8WFD - chains F and G of the 10 polymer chains in the assembly; structure by electron microscopy, 2.67 A resolution.

== Chain F ==
Molecule: TdpA
From: Thermus antranikianii DSM 12462
Chain sequence (586 residues; row label = number of the first residue in the row):
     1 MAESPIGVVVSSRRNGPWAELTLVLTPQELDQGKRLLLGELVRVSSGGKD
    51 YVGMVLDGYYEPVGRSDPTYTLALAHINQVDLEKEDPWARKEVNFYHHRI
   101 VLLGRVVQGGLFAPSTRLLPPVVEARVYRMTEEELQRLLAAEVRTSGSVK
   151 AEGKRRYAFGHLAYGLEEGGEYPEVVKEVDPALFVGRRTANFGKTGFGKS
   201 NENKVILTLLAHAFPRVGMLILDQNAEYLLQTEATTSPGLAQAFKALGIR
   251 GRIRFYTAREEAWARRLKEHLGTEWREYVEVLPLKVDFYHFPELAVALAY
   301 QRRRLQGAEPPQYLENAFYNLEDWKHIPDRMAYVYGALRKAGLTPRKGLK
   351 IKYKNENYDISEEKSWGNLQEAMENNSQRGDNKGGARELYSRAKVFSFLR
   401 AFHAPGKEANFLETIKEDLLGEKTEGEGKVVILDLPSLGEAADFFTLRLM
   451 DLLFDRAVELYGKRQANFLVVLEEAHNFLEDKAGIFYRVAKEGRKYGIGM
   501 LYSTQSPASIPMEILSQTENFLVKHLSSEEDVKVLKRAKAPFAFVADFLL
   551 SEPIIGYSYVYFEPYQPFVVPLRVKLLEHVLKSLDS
Unresolved in the structure: 1-2, 142-156, 374-382
Residues lining bound ligands: AMP-PNP (ANP; phosphoaminophosphonic acid-adenylate ester): K194, T195, G196, F197, G198, K199, S200, N201, T235, T236, Q505, I555, G556, R573, V574, K575, L576

== Chain G ==
Molecule: TdpB
From: Thermus antranikianii DSM 12462
Chain sequence (375 residues; row label = number of the first residue in the row):
     1 MPYAGEGSNPLGLKDFLDDLRLDHYQDLLRELDELYQKLKQERQVPLHGD
    51 GEAYPLLTLTVDGGEGRAFEELPLLSFGLVRVAAVGVKGFRLPSIAHLLP
   101 GYEVLRDPKGYLEGLLERSEESPAADALKTFFRATGISLEDLGEYYTKDL
   151 RAFMGIFRDVLEWAYLVWGVEKVLQESYKDYLFIKDGRLAQLGVRESFRS
   201 KLQNYFARKHLLLAGVTKRSRLLAEGLTSLVMARLFAEARGTFVLQVPQE
   251 LMEKAYRYERQWNADLEGAFVMGRRYVARLLEDTFRPQEGVAIFDLPPYL
   301 GEEDAVKVARSLRAHRSVLYGGSVGTVVEAHGRASVARSIPRRMEEEILA
   351 RFRKAFGEDLAKKLTEWLRLADRED
Unresolved in the structure: 1-10, 221-224, 373-375

== How chain F and chain G interact ==
Contacting residue pairs (6; chain F residue first):
  Y70(F) - R342(G)
  Y70(F) - E346(G)
  L74(F) - E346(G)
  E85(F) - K362(G)
  E85(F) - R369(G)  hydrogen bond (backbone-side chain)
  D86(F) - R369(G)  salt bridge
Other interface residues (no listed pair), chain F (5 interface residues in all): W88
Other interface residues (no listed pair), chain G (5 interface residues in all): L370

== Summary ==
Chain F and chain G each contribute 5 residues to their interface; the contacts include 1 hydrogen bond and 1
salt bridge. Among the polar pairs are D86(F)-R369(G) and E85(F)-R369(G). Ligands of chain F: AMP-PNP.
Here chain F is TdpA and chain G is TdpB, both from Thermus antranikianii DSM 12462. Entry 8WFD (The cryo-EM
structure of TdpAB in complex with AMPPNP and DNA) was determined by electron microscopy, deposited together
with 8Y1K and 8WET.
